8AB1 - chains D and E of the 4 polymer chains in the assembly; structure by X-ray diffraction, 2.77 A resolution.

== Chain D ==
Protein: Type II secretion system protein M
From: Klebsiella oxytoca
UniProtKB: A0A8B2TA77 (A0A8B2TA77_KLEOX); residues 3-79 here correspond to UniProt positions 81-157 (UniProt number = residue number + 78)
Sequence (77 residues; numbered 3 to 79; the number before each row is that of its first residue):
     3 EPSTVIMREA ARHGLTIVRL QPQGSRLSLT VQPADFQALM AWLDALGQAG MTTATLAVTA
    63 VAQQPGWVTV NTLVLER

== Chain E ==
Protein: Type II secretion system protein L
From: Klebsiella oxytoca
UniProtKB: A0A8B2T914 (A0A8B2T914_KLEOX); residues 7-86 here correspond to UniProt positions 317-396 (UniProt number = residue number + 310)
Sequence (80 residues; numbered 7 to 86; the number before each row is that of its first residue):
     7 PALISRLGAL QQIIDDTPGI RLRTLSFDAA RNALQLEISA VSSQALEQFS QRARARFRVQ
    67 TGEMKPRADG IEGRLTLEGA
Sequence notes: conflict Ala86 (Asn396 in A0A8B2T914)

== Chain D / chain E interface ==
Pairs across the interface - 30 pairs, chain D then chain E:
  Phe38(D) - Gly14(E)
  Phe38(D) - Gln17(E)
  Gln39(D) - Gly14(E)  hydrogen bond (side chain-backbone)
  Gln39(D) - Gln17(E)  hydrogen bond
  Gln39(D) - Gln18(E)
  Met42(D) - Leu13(E)  hydrophobic
  Thr55(D) - Ile10(E)
  Thr55(D) - Phe33(E)
  Thr55(D) - Ala35(E)
  Ala56(D) - Asp34(E)
  Ala56(D) - Ala35(E)  hydrogen bond (backbone-backbone)
  Thr57(D) - Phe33(E)
  Leu58(D) - Leu31(E)
  Leu58(D) - Ser32(E)
  Leu58(D) - Phe33(E)  hydrogen bond (backbone-backbone)
  Ala59(D) - Leu31(E)
  Ala59(D) - Ser32(E)
  Val60(D) - Thr30(E)
  Val60(D) - Leu31(E)  hydrogen bond (backbone-backbone)
  Thr61(D) - Arg29(E)
  Thr61(D) - Thr30(E)
  Ala62(D) - Arg27(E)
  Ala62(D) - Leu28(E)
  Ala62(D) - Arg29(E)  hydrogen bond (backbone-backbone)
  Val63(D) - Arg27(E)  hydrogen bond (backbone-side chain)
  Ala64(D) - Arg27(E)  hydrogen bond (backbone-side chain)
  Gln66(D) - Arg27(E)  hydrogen bond (backbone-side chain)
  Pro67(D) - Asp21(E)
  Pro67(D) - Arg27(E)  hydrogen bond (backbone-side chain)
  Trp69(D) - Arg27(E)
Also at the interface, not in a pair above, chain D (18 interface residues in all): Asp46, Gly68
Also at the interface, not in a pair above, chain E (18 interface residues in all): Pro7, Ser11, Ala15
Interface features reported in the paper:
  - interface residues, chain D: Gln39(D), Gly52(D), Val63(D)
  - interface residues, chain E: Ser11(E)

== Overview ==
Chain D and chain E each contribute 18 residues to their interface, with 10 hydrogen bonds. Polar contacts
include Gln39(D)-Gly14(E), Gln39(D)-Gln17(E) and Val63(D)-Arg27(E). The paper reports interface residues
Gln39(D), Gly52(D) and Ser11(E) among others.
Chain D is Type II secretion system protein M and chain E is Type II secretion system protein L, both from
Klebsiella oxytoca; the structure, Crystal structure of the PulL-PulM C-terminal domain heterocomplex, was
determined by X-ray diffraction.
